PDB entry 5X3T | X-ray diffraction, 2.65 A resolution | chains C and G of the 8 polymer chains in the assembly

== Chain C (and G) ==
Molecule: Antitoxin VapB26
Organism: Mycobacterium tuberculosis
Notes: chain G of this document is another copy of the same molecule, construct and numbering; everything in this record applies to it too
Reference sequence: O53778 (VPB26_MYCTU); residue numbers follow UniProt; this construct covers 1-71
Amino-acid sequence (71 residues; numbered 1 to 71; the number before each row is that of its first residue):
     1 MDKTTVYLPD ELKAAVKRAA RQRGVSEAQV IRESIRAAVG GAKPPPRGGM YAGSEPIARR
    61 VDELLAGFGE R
Not modelled in the structure: 71 (chain G: 62-71)
Modified residues: Mse1 (selenomethionine; parent Met); Mse50 (selenomethionine)
Sequence notes: engineered mutation Mse50 (Leu in O53778)
From the paper describing this entry:
  - mutagenesis - P46A: increased catalytic activity

== How chain C and chain G interact ==
Pairs across the interface (4; chain C residue first):
  Mse1(C) - R21(G)
  K3(C) - E27(G)  salt bridge
  A20(C) - D2(G)
  V25(C) - D2(G)
Other interface residues (no listed pair), chain C (5 interface residues in all): R21
Other interface residues (no listed pair), chain G (5 interface residues in all): A20, V25

== Summary ==
Chain C and chain G each contribute 5 residues to their interface, with 1 salt bridge. The salt-bridged pair
is K3(C)-E27(G). From the paper: P46A of chain C increases catalytic activity.
Both chains are Antitoxin VapB26 (Mycobacterium tuberculosis). Entry 5X3T (VapBC from Mycobacterium
tuberculosis) was determined by X-ray diffraction.
